1F17 - chains A and B; structure by X-ray diffraction, 2.30 A resolution.

Chain A (and B):
Name: L-3-hydroxyacyl-CoA dehydrogenase
Organism: Homo sapiens
Notes: EC 1.1.1.35; chain B of this document is another copy of the same molecule, construct and numbering; everything in this record applies to it too
Reference sequence: Q16836 (HCDH_HUMAN); residues 1-302 here correspond to UniProt positions 7-308 (UniProt number = residue number + 6)
Chain sequence (310 residues; each row starts with the number of its first residue):
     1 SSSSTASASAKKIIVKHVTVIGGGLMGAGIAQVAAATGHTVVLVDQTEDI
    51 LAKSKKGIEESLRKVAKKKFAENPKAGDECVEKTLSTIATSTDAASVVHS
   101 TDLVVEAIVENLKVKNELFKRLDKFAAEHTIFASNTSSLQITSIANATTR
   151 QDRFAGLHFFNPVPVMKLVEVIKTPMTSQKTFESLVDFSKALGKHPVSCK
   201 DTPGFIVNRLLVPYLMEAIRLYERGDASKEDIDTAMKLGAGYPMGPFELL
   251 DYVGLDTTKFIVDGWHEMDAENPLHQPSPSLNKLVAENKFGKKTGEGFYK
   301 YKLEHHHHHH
Disordered / not traced: 1-11, 305-310 (chain B: 1-11, 303-310)
Differences from the reference sequence: engineered mutation C80 (Phe86 in Q16836); expression tag (303-310)
UniProt features mapped onto this chain:
  - binding site (CoA): S143
  - binding site (NAD(+)): S143
  - modified residue: K75 (N6-acetyllysine), K173 (N6-acetyllysine), K200 (N6-succinyllysine)
Small-molecule neighbours: NADH (NAI; 1,4-dihydronicotinamide adenine dinucleotide): I21, G22, G23, G24, L25, M26, G27, V44, D45, Q46, I50, E106, A107, I108, V109, E110, V114, K115, N135, T136, S137, H158, F159, N161

How chain A and chain B interact:
Pairs across the interface (62; chain A residue first):
  M166(A) with L238(B); G239(B)
  L168(A) with A235(B); L238(B), hydrophobic; G239(B)
  H195(A) with T234(B); L238(B)
  V197(A) with D231(B); T234(B)
  S198(A) with A227(B); D231(B), hydrogen bond (backbone-side chain)
  C199(A) with D226(B)
  K200(A) with G225(B), hydrogen bond (side chain-backbone); D226(B), hydrogen bond (backbone-backbone)
  T202(A) with D226(B)
  I206(A) with A227(B), hydrophobic; A235(B), hydrophobic
  V207(A) with A235(B)
  R209(A) with E217(B), salt bridge; R224(B)
  L210(A) with Y214(B), hydrophobic; E217(B); A218(B)
  L211(A) with Y242(B)
  Y214(A) with L210(B); Y242(B)
  E217(A) with R209(B), salt bridge; L210(B); L274(B)
  A218(A) with L210(B)
  L221(A) with F205(B)
  R224(A) with R209(B)
  G225(A) with K200(B)
  D226(A) with C199(B); K200(B), hydrogen bond (backbone-backbone); T202(B)
  A227(A) with S198(B); I206(B), hydrophobic
  D231(A) with V197(B); S198(B), hydrogen bond (side chain-backbone)
  I232(A) with L210(B), hydrophobic
  T234(A) with H195(B); V197(B)
  A235(A) with L168(B); I206(B), hydrophobic; V207(B)
  M236(A) with L210(B), hydrophobic
  L238(A) with M166(B); L168(B), hydrophobic; H195(B)
  G239(A) with M166(B); L168(B)
  A240(A) with P243(B)
  G241(A) with P243(B)
  Y242(A) with L211(B); Y214(B); Y242(B)
  P243(A) with A240(B); G241(B)
  P273(A) with P273(B), hydrophobic
  L274(A) with E217(B); L274(B), hydrophobic
Other interface residues (no listed pair), chain A (37 interface residues in all): F160, K167, F205
Other interface residues (no listed pair), chain B (35 interface residues in all): L221, I232, M236

Summary:
The interface between chain A and chain B involves 37 residues on one side and 35 on the other, with 5
hydrogen bonds and 2 salt bridges. Polar contacts include R209(A)-E217(B), S198(A)-D231(B) and
K200(A)-G225(B). Bound to chain A: NADH.
Chain A and chain B are both L-3-hydroxyacyl-CoA dehydrogenase (Homo sapiens); the structure,
L-3-hydroxyacyl-CoA dehydrogenase complexed with NADH, was determined by X-ray diffraction (same publication
as 1F12, 1F14 and 1F0Y).
